PDB entry 6PPB | electron microscopy, 4.30 A resolution (low resolution: residue-level contacts below are approximate; hydrogen-bond / salt-bridge calls are withheld) | chains k and X of the 19 polymer chains in the assembly

Chain k:
Name: Capsid vertex component 1
Source organism: Human herpesvirus 8
UniProt: Q76RH8 (Q76RH8_HHV8); numbering as in UniProt (aligned over 1-454)
Sequence (454 residues; each row starts with the number of its first residue):
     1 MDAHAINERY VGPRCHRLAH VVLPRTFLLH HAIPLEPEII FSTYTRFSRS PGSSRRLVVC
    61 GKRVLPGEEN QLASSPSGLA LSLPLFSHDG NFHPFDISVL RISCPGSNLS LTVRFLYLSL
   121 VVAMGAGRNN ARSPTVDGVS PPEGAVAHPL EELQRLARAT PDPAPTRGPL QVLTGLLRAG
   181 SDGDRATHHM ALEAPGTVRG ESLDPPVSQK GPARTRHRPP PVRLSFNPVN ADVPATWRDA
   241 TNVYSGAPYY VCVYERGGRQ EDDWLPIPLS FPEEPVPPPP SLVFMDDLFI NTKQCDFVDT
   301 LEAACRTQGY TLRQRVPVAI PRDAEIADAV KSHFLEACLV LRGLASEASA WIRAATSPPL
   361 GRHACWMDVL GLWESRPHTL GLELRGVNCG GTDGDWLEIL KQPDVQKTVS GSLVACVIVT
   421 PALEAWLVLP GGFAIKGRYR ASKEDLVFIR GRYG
Unresolved in the structure: 67-74, 127-219, 257-260, 359-363
Differences from the reference sequence: conflict Pro165 (Leu in Q76RH8), Ser281 (Gly in Q76RH8)
Cystine bridges: Cys365-Cys389

Chain X:
Name: Major capsid protein
Source organism: Human herpesvirus 8
UniProt: Q2HRA7 (MCP_HHV8P); residues 1-1376 here = UniProt positions 1-1376
Sequence (1376 residues; each row starts with the number of its first residue):
     1 MEATLEQRPF PYLATEANLL TQIKESAADG LFKSFQLLLG KDAREGSVRF EALLGVYTNV
    61 VEFVKFLETA LAAACVNTEF KDLRRMIDGK IQFKISMPTI AHGDGRRPNK QRQYIVMKAC
   121 NKHHIGAEIE LAAADIELLF AEKETPLDFT EYAGAIKTIT SALQFGMDAL ERGLVDTVLA
   181 VKLRHAPPVF ILKTLGDPVY SERGLKKAVK SDMVSMFKAH LIEHSFFLDK AELMTRGKQY
   241 VLTMLSDMLA AVCEDTVFKG VSTYTTASGQ QVAGVLETTD SVMRRLMNLL GQVESAMSGP
   301 AAYASYVVRG ANLVTAVSYG RAMRNFEQFM ARIVDHPNAL PSVEGDKAAL ADGHDEIQRT
   361 RIAASLVKIG DKFVAIESLQ RMYNETQFPC PLNRRIQYTY FFPVGLHLPV PRYSTSVSVR
   421 GVESPAIQST ETWVVNKNNV PLCFGYQNAL KSICHPRMHN PTQSAQALNQ AFPDPDGGHG
   481 YGLRYEQTPN MNLFRTFHQY YMGKNVAFVP DVAQKALVTT EDLLHPTSHR LLRLEVHPFF
   541 DFFVHPCPGA RGSYRATHRT MVGNIPQPLA PREFQESRGA QFDAVTNMTH VIDQLTIDVI
   601 QETAFDPAYP LFCYVIEAMI HGQEEKFVMN MPLIALVIQT YWVNSGKLAF VNSYHMVRFI
   661 CTHMGNGSIP KEAHGHYRKI LGELIALEQA LLKLAGHETV GRTPITHLVS ALLDPHLLPP
   721 FAYHDVFTDL MQKSSRQPII KIGDQNYDNP QNRATFINLR GRMEDLVNNL VNIYQTRVNE
   781 DHDERHVLDV APLDENDYNP VLEKLFYYVL MPVCSNGHMC GMGVDYQNVA LTLTYNGPVF
   841 ADVVNAQDDI LLHLENGTLK DILQAGDIRP TVDMIRVLCT SFLTCPFVTQ AARVITKRDP
   901 AQSFATHEYG KDVAQTVLVN GFGAFAVADR SREAAETMFY PVPFNKLYAD PLVAATLHPL
   961 LANYVTRLPN QRNAVVFNVP SNLMAEYEEW HKSPVAAYAA SCQATPGAIS AMVSMHQKLS
  1021 APSFICQAKH RMHPGFAMTV VRTDEVLAEH ILYCSRASTS MFVGLPSVVR REVRSDAVTF
  1081 EITHEIASLH TALGYSSVIA PAHVAAITTD MGVHCQDLFM IFPGDAYQDR QLHDYIKMKA
  1141 GVQTGPPGNR MDHVGYAAGV PRCENLPGLS HGQLATCEII PTPVTSDVAY FQTPSNPRGR
  1201 AACVVSCDAY SNESAERLLY DHSIPDPAYE CRSTNNPWAS QRGSLGDVLY NITFRQTALP
  1261 GMYSPCRQFF HKEDIMRYNR GLYTLVNEYS ARLAGAPATS TTDLQYVVVN GTDVFLDQPC
  1321 HMLQEAYPTL AASHRVMLDE YMSNKQTHAP VHMGQYLIEE VAPMKRLLKL GNKVVY
Unresolved in the structure: 1-55, 1142-1165, 1253-1261
Differences from the reference sequence: conflict Pro1146 (Ser in Q2HRA7), Ala1157 (Thr in Q2HRA7)

Chain k / chain X interface:
Contacting residue pairs (32):
  Arg25(k) - Gln737(X)
  Arg25(k) - Pro738(X)
  Arg25(k) - Ile739(X)
  Arg25(k) - Lys897(X)
  Arg25(k) - Asp912(X)
  Thr26(k) - Ile739(X)
  Thr26(k) - Asp748(X)
  Leu29(k) - Tyr909(X)
  Leu29(k) - Asp912(X)
  Ala32(k) - Glu908(X)
  Ala32(k) - Tyr909(X)
  Pro34(k) - Glu908(X)
  Arg63(k) - Lys897(X)
  Arg63(k) - Gln1128(X)
  Ser77(k) - Gln737(X)
  Pro248(k) - Asp748(X)
  Tyr250(k) - Asn749(X)
  Val369(k) - Gly549(X)
  Val369(k) - Ala550(X)
  Arg376(k) - Pro546(X)
  Arg376(k) - Gly549(X)
  Arg376(k) - Ala550(X)
  Pro377(k) - Cys547(X)
  Thr379(k) - Gly549(X)
  Pro403(k) - Arg551(X)
  Asp404(k) - Ala550(X)
  Asp404(k) - Arg551(X)
  Lys407(k) - Asp474(X)
  Lys407(k) - Pro475(X)
  Lys407(k) - Ala550(X)
  Lys407(k) - Arg551(X)
  Val414(k) - Ala550(X)
Interface residues without a listed pair, chain k (21 interface residues in all): Leu28, His30, Ile33, Thr408
Interface residues without a listed pair, chain X (21 interface residues in all): Asp476, Gly477, Pro548, Lys741

In short:
Chain k and chain X each contribute 21 residues to their interface.
Chain k is Capsid vertex component 1 and chain X is Major capsid protein, both from Human herpesvirus 8; the
structure, Kaposi's sarcoma-associated herpesvirus (KSHV), C5 portal vertex structure, was determined by
electron microscopy (same publication as 6PPD, 6PPH and 6PPI).
